Entry 5U7V (X-ray diffraction, 2.15 A resolution); this record covers chain A.

== Chain A ==
Molecule: Apyrase
From: Trifolium repens
Notes: EC 3.6.1.5
UniProt: B9U139 (B9U139_TRIRP); residues 2-418 here correspond to UniProt positions 39-455 (UniProt number = residue number + 37)
Amino-acid sequence (426 residues; row label = number of the first residue in the row):
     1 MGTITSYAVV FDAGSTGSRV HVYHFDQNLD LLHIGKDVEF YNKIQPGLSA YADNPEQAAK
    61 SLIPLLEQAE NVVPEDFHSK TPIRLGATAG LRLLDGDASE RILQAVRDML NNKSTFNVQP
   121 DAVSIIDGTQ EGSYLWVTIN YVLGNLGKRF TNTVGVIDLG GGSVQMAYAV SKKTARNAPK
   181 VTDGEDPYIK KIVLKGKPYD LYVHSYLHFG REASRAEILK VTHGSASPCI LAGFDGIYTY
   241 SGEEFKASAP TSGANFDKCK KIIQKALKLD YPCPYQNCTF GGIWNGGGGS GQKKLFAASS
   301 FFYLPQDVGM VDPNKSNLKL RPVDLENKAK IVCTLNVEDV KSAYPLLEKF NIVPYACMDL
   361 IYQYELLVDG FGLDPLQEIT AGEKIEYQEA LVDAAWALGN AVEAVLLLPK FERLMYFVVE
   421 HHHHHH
Unresolved in the structure: 1-4, 182-184, 195, 408-426
Cystine bridges: Cys229-Cys259, Cys273-Cys278, Cys333-Cys357
Sequence notes: initiating methionine (1); expression tag (419-426)

== Overview ==
Chain A is Apyrase (Trifolium repens); the structure, Crystal structure of a nucleoside triphosphate
diphosphohydrolase (NTPDase) from the legume Trifolium repens in complex with ..., was determined by X-ray
diffraction, deposited together with 5U7W and 5U7X.
